2VIC - chains B and C of the 4 polymer chains in the assembly; structure by X-ray diffraction, 2.35 A resolution.

Chain B:
Molecule: Transposase orfa
Organism: Helicobacter pylori
UniProtKB: Q933Z0 (Q933Z0_HELPY); residue numbers follow UniProt; this construct covers 2-155
Sequence (159 residues; numbered -3 to 155; the number before each row is that of its first residue; numbers below 1 keep their minus sign (Gly-3 is residue -3)):
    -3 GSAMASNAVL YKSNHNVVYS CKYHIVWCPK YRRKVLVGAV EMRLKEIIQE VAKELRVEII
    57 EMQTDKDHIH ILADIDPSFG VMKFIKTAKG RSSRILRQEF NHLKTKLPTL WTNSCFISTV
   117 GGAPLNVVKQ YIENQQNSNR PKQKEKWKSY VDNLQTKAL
Disordered / not traced: -3 to 4, 133-155
Reported in the primary citation:
  - binding site for the 26-nt DNA strand (chain C): Ser110
  - Mn2+ coordination: Gln131
  - catalytic residues: His64, His66, Tyr127, Gln131
  - mutagenesis - Y127F: abolished catalytic activity
  - mutagenesis - H64A: abolished catalytic activity (citing earlier work)

Chain C:
Molecule: 26-nt DNA strand
Sequence (26 nucleotides; row label = number of the first residue in the row):
    16 AAAGCCCCTA GCTTTTAGCT ATGGGG
Disordered / not traced: 16

Chain B / chain C interface:
Pairs across the interface (20):
  Tyr7(B) - DA17(C)  base contact
  Ser9(B) - DA17(C)  sugar contact
  Ser9(B) - DA18(C)  hydrogen bond to the phosphate
  Asn10(B) - DT37(C)  phosphate contact
  Asn10(B) - DG38(C)  phosphate contact
  His11(B) - DA18(C)  phosphate contact
  His11(B) - DG38(C)  salt bridge to the phosphate
  His11(B) - DG39(C)  salt bridge to the phosphate
  Asn12(B) - DA18(C)  sugar contact
  Asn12(B) - DA36(C)  base contact
  Asn12(B) - DG38(C)  hydrogen bond to the base
  Val14(B) - DA17(C)  sugar contact
  Val14(B) - DA18(C)  base contact
  Glu50(B) - DT37(C)  base contact
  Leu51(B) - DT37(C)  hydrogen bond to the base
  Arg52(B) - DT37(C)  base contact
  Asp72(B) - DT37(C)  base contact
  Ser74(B) - DA36(C)  hydrogen bond to the phosphate
  Ser74(B) - DT37(C)  phosphate contact
  Phe75(B) - DT37(C)  base contact
Also at the interface, not in a pair above, chain B (14 interface residues in all): Leu6, Val13

Summary:
Chain B and chain C form an interface of 14 and 6 residues respectively; the contacts include 4 hydrogen bonds
and 2 salt bridges. Polar contacts include Asn12(B)-DG38(C), Leu51(B)-DT37(C) and Ser9(B)-DA18(C). From the
paper: catalytic residues His64(B), His66(B) and Tyr127(B) among others; Y127F and H64A of chain B abolish
catalytic activity.
Here chain B is Transposase orfa (Helicobacter pylori) and chain C is a 26-nt DNA strand. Entry 2VIC (CRYSTAL
STRUCTURE OF THE ISHP608 TRANSPOSASE IN COMPLEX with Left end 26- mer DNA and manganese) was determined by
X-ray diffraction, deposited together with 2VIH and 2VJV.
